Entry 8HC1 (electron microscopy, 2.30 A resolution); this record covers chains U and V of the 48 polymer chains in the assembly.

Chain U:
Molecule: Urease subunit alpha
Source organism: Helicobacter pylori 26695
Notes: EC 3.5.1.5
UniProt: P14916 (URE23_HELPY); residue numbers follow UniProt; this construct covers 1-238
Amino-acid sequence (238 residues; each row starts with the number of its first residue):
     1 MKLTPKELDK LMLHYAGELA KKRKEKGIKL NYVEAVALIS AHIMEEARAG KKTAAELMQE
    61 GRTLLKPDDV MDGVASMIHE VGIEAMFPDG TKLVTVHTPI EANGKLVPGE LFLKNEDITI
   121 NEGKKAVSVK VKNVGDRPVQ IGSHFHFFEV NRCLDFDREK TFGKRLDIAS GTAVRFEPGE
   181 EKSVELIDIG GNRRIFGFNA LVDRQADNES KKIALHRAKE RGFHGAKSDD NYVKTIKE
Reported in the primary citation:
  - mutagenesis - E177A: abolished catalytic activity

Chain V:
Molecule: Urease subunit beta
Source organism: Helicobacter pylori 26695
Notes: EC 3.5.1.5
UniProt: P69996 (URE1_HELPY); numbering as in UniProt (aligned over 1-569)
Amino-acid sequence (569 residues; each row starts with the number of its first residue):
     1 MKKISRKEYV SMYGPTTGDK VRLGDTDLIA EVEHDYTIYG EELKFGGGKT LREGMSQSNN
    61 PSKEELDLII TNALIVDYTG IYKADIGIKD GKIAGIGKGG NKDMQDGVKN NLSVGPATEA
   121 LAGEGLIVTA GGIDTHIHFI SPQQIPTAFA SGVTTMIGGG TGPADGTNAT TITPGRRNLK
   181 WMLRAAEEYS MNLGFLAKGN ASNDASLADQ IEAGAIGFKI HEDWGTTPSA INHALDVADK
   241 YDVQVAIHTD TLNEAGCVED TMAAIAGRTM HTFHTEGAGG GHAPDIIKVA GEHNILPAST
   301 NPTIPFTVNT EAEHMDMLMV CHHLDKSIKE DVQFADSRIR PQTIAAEDTL HDMGIFSITS
   361 SDSQAMGRVG EVITRTWQTA DKNKKEFGRL KEEKGDNDNF RIKRYLSKYT INPAIAHGIS
   421 EYVGSVEVGK VADLVLWSPA FFGVKPNMII KGGFIALSQM GDANASIPTP QPVYYREMFA
   481 HHGKAKYDAN ITFVSQAAYD KGIKEELGLE RQVLPVKNCR NITKKDMQFN DTTAHIEVNP
   541 ETYHVFVDGK EVTSKPANKV SLAQLFSIF
Reported in the primary citation:
  - mutagenesis - Y543A: abolished binding to Urease accessory protein UreH
  - mutagenesis - D336A, Y543A: abolished catalytic activity
  - mutagenesis - D336A: unchanged binding to Urease accessory protein UreH
  - catalytic residues: K219 (citing earlier work)

How chain U and chain V interact:
Pairs across the interface (87):
  M1(U) with Q471(V), hydrogen bond (backbone-side chain); V473(V)
  K2(U) with F441(V); K445(V), hydrogen bond (backbone-side chain); N447(V), hydrogen bond; Q459(V); V473(V); Y475(V)
  L3(U) with V473(V), hydrogen bond (backbone-backbone); Y474(V); Y475(V), hydrogen bond (backbone-backbone)
  K6(U) with F569(V), hydrogen bond (side chain-backbone)
  E7(U) with K445(V), salt bridge; S567(V); I568(V), hydrogen bond (side chain-backbone)
  K10(U) with F569(V)
  L11(U) with F569(V), hydrophobic
  H14(U) with F569(V)
  M44(U) with F569(V), hydrophobic
  E45(U) with F569(V)
  A47(U) with Q564(V)
  R48(U) with Q564(V)
  T53(U) with N309(V)
  A54(U) with N309(V), hydrogen bond (backbone-side chain)
  E80(U) with K326(V), salt bridge
  E84(U) with R368(V), salt bridge
  M86(U) with A563(V); Q564(V), hydrogen bond (backbone-side chain); S567(V); F569(V)
  F87(U) with N309(V); Q564(V)
  P88(U) with K559(V); V560(V), hydrogen bond (backbone-backbone); Q564(V)
  D89(U) with T307(V), hydrogen bond; N309(V), hydrogen bond; N558(V); V560(V)
  G90(U) with V560(V); A563(V)
  T91(U) with R368(V), hydrogen bond (backbone-side chain); E371(V), hydrogen bond; R375(V), hydrogen bond (backbone-side chain)
  K92(U) with T307(V), hydrogen bond; N309(V); E313(V); R368(V); R375(V)
  L93(U) with E313(V), hydrogen bond (backbone-side chain); M317(V), hydrophobic; R368(V)
  T95(U) with D316(V)
  R137(U) with N253(V); G281(V); D285(V), salt bridge; P540(V)
  P138(U) with N253(V), hydrogen bond (backbone-side chain)
  V139(U) with L252(V); N253(V)
  Q140(U) with L252(V), hydrogen bond (backbone-backbone); E254(V); F334(V)
  I141(U) with E254(V)
  G142(U) with E254(V), hydrogen bond (backbone-side chain)
  F145(U) with E254(V); A255(V), hydrophobic
  V150(U) with E254(V)
  N151(U) with N253(V), hydrogen bond (side chain-backbone); E254(V), hydrogen bond (backbone-backbone); A255(V); G256(V); C257(V)
  R152(U) with D260(V), salt bridge
  T172(U) with E330(V)
  A173(U) with F334(V), hydrophobic
  R175(U) with Q333(V), hydrogen bond (side chain-backbone); F334(V); D336(V), salt bridge
  G197(U) with S202(V); S229(V)
  F198(U) with T227(V); P228(V); S229(V)
  N199(U) with P228(V); A255(V), hydrogen bond (side chain-backbone)
  A200(U) with S229(V)
Also at the interface, not in a pair above, chain U (49 interface residues in all): T4, P5, L8, M58, D136, E149, D203
Also at the interface, not in a pair above, chain V (54 interface residues in all): T147, A150, A283, V308, T310, A312, R338, P446, P472, A557, F566

In short:
Chain U and chain V form an interface of 49 and 54 residues respectively; the contacts include 24 hydrogen
bonds and 6 salt bridges. Polar pairs include E7(U)-K445(V), E80(U)-K326(V) and E84(U)-R368(V). The paper
reports the catalytic residue K219(V); D336A and Y543A of chain V abolish catalytic activity.
Chain U is Urease subunit alpha and chain V is Urease subunit beta, both from Helicobacter pylori 26695; the
structure, CryoEM structure of Helicobacter pylori UreFD/urease complex, was determined by electron microscopy
together with 8HCN from the same study.
